PDB entry 8RLV | X-ray diffraction, 2.61 A resolution | chains A and D of the 5 polymer chains in the assembly

# Chain A
Protein: HLA class I histocompatibility antigen, alpha chain E
From: Homo sapiens
UniProt: P13747 (HLAE_HUMAN); residues 1-276 here correspond to UniProt positions 22-297 (UniProt number = residue number + 21)
Amino-acid sequence (276 residues; each row starts with the number of its first residue):
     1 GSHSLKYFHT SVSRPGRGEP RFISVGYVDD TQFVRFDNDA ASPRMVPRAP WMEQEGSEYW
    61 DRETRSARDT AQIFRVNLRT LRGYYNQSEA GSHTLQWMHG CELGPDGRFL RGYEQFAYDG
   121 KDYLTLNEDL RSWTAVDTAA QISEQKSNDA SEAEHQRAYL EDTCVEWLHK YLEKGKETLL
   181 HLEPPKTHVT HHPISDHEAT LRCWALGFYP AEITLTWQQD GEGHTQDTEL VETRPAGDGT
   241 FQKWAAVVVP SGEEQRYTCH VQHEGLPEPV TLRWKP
Disulfide bonds: Cys101-Cys164, Cys203-Cys259
Reported in the primary citation:
  - conformationally variable residues: Thr70, Phe74

# Chain D
Protein: T cell receptor alpha variable 12-2, T cell receptor alpha chain MC.7.G5
From: Homo sapiens
UniProt: chimeric construct of A0A075B6T6, P0DTU3: residues 2-91 from A0A075B6T6 (TVAL2_HUMAN) positions 23-112 (UniProt number = residue number + 21); residues 110-198 from P0DTU3 positions 132-220 (UniProt number = residue number + 22)
Amino-acid sequence (199 residues; numbered 0 to 198; the number before each row is that of its first residue; numbering starts at 0):
     0 MAKEVEQNSG PLSVPEGAIA SLNCTYSDRG SVSFFWYRQY SGKSPELIMS IYLNGLKEDG
    60 RFTAQLNKAS QYVSLLIRDS QPSDSATYLC AVGNHNTGNM LTFGGGTRLM VKPHIQNPDP
   120 AVYQLRDSKS SDKSVCLFTD FDSQTNVSQS KDSDVYITDK CVLDMRSMDF KSNSAVAWSN
   180 KSDFACANAF NNSIIPEDT
Disordered / not traced: 0-1, 131-132, 149-151, 191-198
Sequence notes: initiating methionine (0); expression tag (1); variant Val31 (Gln52 in A0A075B6T6), Ser49 (Phe70 in A0A075B6T6), Leu52 (Ser73 in A0A075B6T6), Leu55 (Asp76 in A0A075B6T6), Gly92, Asn93, His94, Asn95, Thr96, Gly97, Asn98, Met99, Leu100, Thr101, Phe102, Gly103, Gly104, Gly105, Thr106, Arg107, Leu108, Met109, His113 (Asn135 in P0DTU3), Cys160 (Thr182 in P0DTU3)
Disulfide bonds: Cys23-Cys89, Cys135-Cys185

# Interface between chain A and chain D
Contacting residue pairs (16; chain A residue first):
  Arg62(A) with His94(D); Asn95(D), hydrogen bond
  Arg65(A) with His94(D), hydrogen bond (side chain-backbone); Asn95(D), hydrogen bond (side chain-backbone); Thr96(D); Gly97(D)
  Ser66(A) with His94(D)
  Glu154(A) with Tyr51(D); Lys56(D), salt bridge
  His155(A) with Tyr51(D), hydrogen bond
  Arg157(A) with Leu52(D)
  Ala158(A) with Tyr51(D), hydrophobic; Leu52(D), hydrophobic
  Glu161(A) with Leu52(D)
  Asp162(A) with Asn53(D); Lys67(D), salt bridge
Other interface residues (no listed pair), chain A (11 interface residues in all): Glu63, Thr163
Other interface residues (no listed pair), chain D (10 interface residues in all): Ser49

# Overview
The interface between chain A and chain D involves 11 residues on one side and 10 on the other; the contacts
include 4 hydrogen bonds and 2 salt bridges. Polar contacts include Glu154(A)-Lys56(D), Asp162(A)-Lys67(D) and
Arg62(A)-Asn95(D). The paper reports conformational variability at Thr70(A) and Phe74(A).
Chain A is HLA class I histocompatibility antigen, alpha chain E and chain D is T cell receptor alpha variable
12-2, T cell receptor alpha chain MC.7.G5, both from Homo sapiens; the structure, TCR in complex with
HLA-E*01:03 bound to HBV envelope 371-379 L6I peptide, was determined by X-ray diffraction, deposited together
with 8RLT and 8RLU.
